PDB entry 8AFM | electron microscopy, 4.80 A resolution (low resolution: residue-level contacts below are approximate; hydrogen-bond / salt-bridge calls are withheld) | chains B and D of the 12 polymer chains in the assembly

# Chain B
Name: Crescentin
Organism: Caulobacter vibrioides
UniProtKB: A0A8F8EC09 (A0A8F8EC09_CAUVI); numbering as in UniProt (aligned over 1-457)
Chain sequence (457 residues; numbered 1 to 457; the number before each row is that of its first residue):
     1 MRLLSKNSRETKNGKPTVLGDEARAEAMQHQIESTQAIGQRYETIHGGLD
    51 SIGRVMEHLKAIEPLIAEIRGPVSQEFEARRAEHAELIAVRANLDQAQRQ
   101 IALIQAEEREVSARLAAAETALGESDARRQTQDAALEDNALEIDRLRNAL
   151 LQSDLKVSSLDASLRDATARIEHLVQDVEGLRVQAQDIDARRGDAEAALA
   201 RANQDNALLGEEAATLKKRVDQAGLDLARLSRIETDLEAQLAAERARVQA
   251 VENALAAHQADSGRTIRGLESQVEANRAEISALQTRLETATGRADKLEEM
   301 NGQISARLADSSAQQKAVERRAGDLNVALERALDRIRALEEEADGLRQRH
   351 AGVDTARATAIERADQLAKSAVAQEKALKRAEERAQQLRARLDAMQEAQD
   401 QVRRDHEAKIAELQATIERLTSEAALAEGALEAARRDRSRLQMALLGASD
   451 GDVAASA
Disordered / not traced: 1-366, 444-457

# Chain D
Name: Crescentin-specific megabody MB13
Notes: antibody fragment or engineered binder
Chain sequence (907 residues; each row starts with the number of its first residue):
     1 EVQLQESGGGLVYKEETQSGLNNYARVVEKGQYDSLEIPAQVAASWESGR
    51 DDAAVFGFIDKEQLDKYVANGGKRSDWTVKFAENRSQDGTLLGYSLLQES
   101 VDQASYMYSDNHYLAEMATILGKPEEAKRYRQLAQQLADYINTCMFDPTT
   151 QFYYDVRIEDKPLANGCAGKPIVERGKGPEGWSPLFNGAATQANADAVVK
   201 VMLDPKEFNTFVPLGTAALTNPAFGADIYWRGRVWVDQFWFGLKGMERYG
   251 YRDDALKLADTFFRHAKGLTADGPIQENYNPLTGAQQGAPNFSWSAAHLY
   301 MLYNDFFRKQASGGGSGGGGSGGGGSGNADNYKNVINRTGAPQYMKDYDY
   351 DDHQRFNPFFDLGAWHGHLLPDGPNTMGGFPGVALLTEEYINFMASNFDR
   401 LTVWQDGKKVDFTLEAYSIPGALVQKLTAKDVQVEMTLRFATPRTSLLET
   451 KITSNKPLDLVWDGELLEKLEAKEGKPLSDKTIAGEYPDYQRKISATRDG
   501 LKVTFGKVRATWDLLTSGESEYQVHKSLPVQTEINGNRFTSKAHINGSTT
   551 LYTTYSHLLTAQEVSKEQMQIRDILARPAFYLTASQQRWEEYLKKGLTNP
   601 DATPEQTRVAVKAIETLNGNWRSPGGAVKFNTVTPSVTGRWFSGNQTWPW
   651 DTWKQAFAMAHFNPDIAKENIRAVFSWQIQPGDSVRPQDVGFVPDLIAWN
   701 LSPERGGDGGNWNERNTKPSLAAWSVMEVYNVTQDKTWVAEMYPKLVAYH
   751 DWWLRNRDHNGNGVPEYGATRDKAHNTESGEMLFTVKKDSLRLSCASSRS
   801 IDGINIMRWYRQAPGKQRGMVAVVTGWGSTNYVDSVKGRFIISRDSAKDT
   851 VYLQMNNLKPEDTAVYSCNAIYRGSEYWGQGTQVTVSSGENLYFQGSHHH
   901 HHHHHHH
Disordered / not traced: 14-788, 888-907
Disulfide bonds: Cys795-Cys868

# Interface between chain B and chain D
Contacting residue pairs - 11 pairs, chain B then chain D:
  Glu412(B) - Asn805(D)
  Leu413(B) - Asn805(D)
  Ala415(B) - Arg873(D)
  Ala415(B) - Gly874(D)
  Thr416(B) - Ile806(D)
  Arg419(B) - Gly874(D)
  Arg419(B) - Ser875(D)
  Arg419(B) - Glu876(D)
  Glu423(B) - Arg808(D)
  Glu423(B) - Ile871(D)
  Glu423(B) - Glu876(D)
Other interface residues (no listed pair), chain B (7 interface residues in all): Leu420
Other interface residues (no listed pair), chain D (9 interface residues in all): Gly803

# Summary
The interface between chain B and chain D involves 7 residues on one side and 9 on the other.
Here chain B is Crescentin (Caulobacter vibrioides) and chain D is Crescentin-specific megabody MB13. Entry
8AFM (Cryo-EM structure of crescentin filaments (wildtype, C2 symmetry and small box)) was determined by
electron microscopy (same publication as 8AFE, 8AFH, 8AFL, 8AHL, 8AIA, 8AIX and 8AJB).
